Entry 8ZP7 (electron microscopy, 3.00 A resolution); this record covers chains F and M of the 12 polymer chains in the assembly.

== Chain F ==
Name: CRISPR system Cascade subunit CasC
Organism: Candidatus Cloacimonetes bacterium ADurb.Bin088
UniProt: A0A1V6F8B5 (A0A1V6F8B5_9BACT); numbering as in UniProt (aligned over 1-378)
Amino-acid sequence (378 residues; each row starts with the number of its first residue):
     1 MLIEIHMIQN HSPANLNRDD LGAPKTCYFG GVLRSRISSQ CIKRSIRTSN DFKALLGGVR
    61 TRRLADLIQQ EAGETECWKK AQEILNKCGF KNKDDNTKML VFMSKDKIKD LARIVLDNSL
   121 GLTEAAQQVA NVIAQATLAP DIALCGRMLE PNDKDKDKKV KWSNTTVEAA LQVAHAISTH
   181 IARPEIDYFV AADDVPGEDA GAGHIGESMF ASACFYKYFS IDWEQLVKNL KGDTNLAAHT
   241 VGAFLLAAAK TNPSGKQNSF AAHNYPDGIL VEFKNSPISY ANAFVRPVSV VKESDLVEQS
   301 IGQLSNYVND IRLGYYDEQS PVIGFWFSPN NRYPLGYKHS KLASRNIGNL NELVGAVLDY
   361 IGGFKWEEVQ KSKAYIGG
Unresolved in the structure: 93-96, 373-378

== Chain M ==
Molecule: 60-nt DNA strand
Sequence (60 nucleotides; numbered 1 to 60; the number before each row is that of its first residue):
     1 CGGAGAGCTT GACATGTGTG CTAAGCGCAC CTAATTTCCT GACGGCAATC CTTACCAGCT
Unresolved in the structure: 1-19, 53-60

== How chain F and chain M interact ==
Residue-residue contacts (20):
  Arg62(F) - DG44(M)  hydrogen bond to the phosphate
  Arg62(F) - DG45(M)  salt bridge to the phosphate
  Met99(F) - DA47(M)  sugar contact
  Met148(F) - DA47(M)  base contact
  Glu150(F) - DA47(M)  sugar contact
  Glu150(F) - DA48(M)  sugar contact
  Pro151(F) - DA47(M)  phosphate contact
  Pro151(F) - DA48(M)  phosphate contact
  Asn152(F) - DA47(M)  sugar contact
  Asn152(F) - DA48(M)  phosphate contact
  Asp153(F) - DA48(M)  hydrogen bond to the phosphate
  Asp199(F) - DT37(M)  sugar contact
  Ala200(F) - DT37(M)  base contact
  Gly201(F) - DT37(M)  base contact
  Ala202(F) - DC38(M)  sugar contact
  Gly203(F) - DC39(M)  sugar contact
  His204(F) - DC39(M)  hydrogen bond to the phosphate
  His204(F) - DT40(M)  hydrogen bond to the base
  Ile205(F) - DC38(M)  base contact
  Ile205(F) - DC39(M)  hydrogen bond to the sugar
Other interface residues (no listed pair), chain F (15 interface residues in all): Lys154

== Overview ==
15 residues of chain F and 8 residues of chain M are in contact, with 5 hydrogen bonds and 1 salt bridge.
Polar pairs include His204(F)-DT40(M), Ile205(F)-DC39(M) and Arg62(F)-DG44(M).
Chain F is CRISPR system Cascade subunit CasC (Candidatus Cloacimonetes bacterium ADurb.Bin088) and chain M is
a 60-nt DNA strand; the structure, Cryo-EM structure of Cas5-HNH Cascade bound with sDNA, Conf1, was
determined by electron microscopy together with 8ZM3, 8ZOL, 8ZP9 and 9JXS from the same study.
